PDB entry 8D50 | X-ray diffraction, 4.32 A resolution (low resolution: residue-level contacts below are approximate; hydrogen-bond / salt-bridge calls are withheld) | chains G and B of the 6 polymer chains in the assembly

# Chain G
Name: Envelope glycoprotein gp120
From: Human immunodeficiency virus 1
Amino-acid sequence (431 residues; numbered 32 to 507 plus 2 insertion-coded residues; 47 numbers in that range are skipped by the numbering (no residue carries them; nothing is unmodelled there); the number before each row is that of its first residue):
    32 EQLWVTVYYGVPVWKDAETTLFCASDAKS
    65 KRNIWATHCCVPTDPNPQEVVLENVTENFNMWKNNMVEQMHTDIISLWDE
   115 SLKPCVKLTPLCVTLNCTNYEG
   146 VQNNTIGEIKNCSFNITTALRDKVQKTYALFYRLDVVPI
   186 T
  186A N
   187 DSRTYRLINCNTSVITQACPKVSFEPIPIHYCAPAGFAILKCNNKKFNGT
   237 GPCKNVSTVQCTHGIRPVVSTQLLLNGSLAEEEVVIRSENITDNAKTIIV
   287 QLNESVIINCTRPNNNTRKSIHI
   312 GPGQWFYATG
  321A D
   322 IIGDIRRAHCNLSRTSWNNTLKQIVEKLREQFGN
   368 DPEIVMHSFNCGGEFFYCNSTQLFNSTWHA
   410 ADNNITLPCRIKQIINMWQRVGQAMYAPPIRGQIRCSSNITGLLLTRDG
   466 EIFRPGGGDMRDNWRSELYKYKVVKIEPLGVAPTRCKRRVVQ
Disulfide bonds: Cys54-Cys74, Cys119-Cys205, Cys126-Cys196, Cys131-Cys157, Cys218-Cys247, Cys228-Cys239, Cys296-Cys331, Cys378-Cys445, Cys385-Cys418
Covalent attachments: N-acetylglucosamine (NAG) linked to Asn88, Asn156, Asn160, Asn234, Asn241, Asn276, Asn295, Asn301, Asn386, Asn448; glycan linked to Asn262, Asn332
Ligand contacts: N-acetylglucosamine (NAG; 2-acetamido-2-deoxy-beta-D-glucopyranose): Ile184, Arg192, Asn197, Thr198

# Chain B
Name: Envelope glycoprotein gp41
From: Human immunodeficiency virus 1
Amino-acid sequence (137 residues; row label = number of the first residue in the row; note: 9 numbers in that range are skipped by the numbering (no residue carries them; nothing is unmodelled there)):
   519 FLGFLGAAGSTMGAASMTLTVQARNLLSGIVQQQN
   563 QHLLQLTVWGIKQLQARILAVERYLKDQQLLGIWGCSGKLICCTTVPWNS
   613 SWSNRSLNDIWQNMTWMEWEREIDNYTGLIYTLIEESQNQQEKNEQELLE
   663 LD
Disulfide bonds: Cys598-Cys604
Covalent attachments: N-acetylglucosamine (NAG) linked to Asn611, Asn637

# Interface between chain G and chain B
Disulfides between the chains: Cys501(G)-Cys605(B)
Residue-residue contacts - 99 pairs, chain G then chain B:
  Leu34(G) with Pro609(B); Trp610(B)
  Trp35(G) with Thr607(B); Val608(B); Pro609(B); Trp610(B)
  Val36(G) with Thr606(B); Val608(B); Trp610(B); Trp614(B)
  Thr37(G) with Cys604(B); Cys605(B)
  Val38(G) with Cys604(B)
  Tyr39(G) with Ser534(B); Ile603(B); Trp623(B); Trp628(B)
  Tyr40(G) with Leu537(B); Leu544(B); Gln590(B); Leu593(B)
  Val42(G) with Leu523(B); Ala533(B); Gln540(B)
  Pro43(G) with Ala525(B); Ala526(B); Gly527(B); Trp628(B); Met629(B)
  Val44(G) with Glu632(B)
  Trp45(G) with Leu523(B); Met629(B)
  Lys46(G) with Arg633(B); Asp636(B)
  Thr51(G) with Lys574(B); Ala578(B)
  Phe53(G) with Trp571(B); Gln575(B)
  Cys54(G) with Trp571(B)
  His72(G) with His564(B); Gln567(B)
  Cys73(G) with His564(B); Gln567(B); Leu568(B); Trp571(B)
  Cys74(G) with Gln567(B)
  Val75(G) with Gln575(B)
  Pro76(G) with Gln551(B); Gln552(B)
  Val84(G) with Gly521(B); Phe522(B)
  Leu86(G) with Leu523(B); Ala526(B)
  Glu87(G) with Ala526(B)
  Asn88(G) with Gly527(B)
  Asp107(G) with Lys574(B)
  Glu114(G) with Leu568(B); Val570(B)
  Pro220(G) with Ala578(B)
  Ala221(G) with Leu544(B); Ser546(B); Ala582(B)
  Gly222(G) with Leu544(B)
  Phe223(G) with Leu581(B); Arg585(B)
  Thr244(G) with Phe522(B); Leu523(B)
  Ile491(G) with Leu544(B); Arg585(B)
  Pro493(G) with Asp589(B)
  Leu494(G) with Asp589(B); Leu592(B); Trp596(B); Glu632(B); Tyr643(B)
  Gly495(G) with Trp628(B); Glu632(B)
  Val496(G) with Trp631(B); Ile642(B); Tyr643(B)
  Ala497(G) with Trp623(B); Trp628(B); Trp631(B)
  Pro498(G) with Trp610(B); Trp623(B); Trp631(B)
  Thr499(G) with Trp623(B)
  Cys501(G) with Cys605(B), disulfide
  Lys502(G) with Thr607(B)
  Arg503(G) with Trp596(B); Cys598(B); Cys605(B); Thr606(B); Thr607(B); Gln650(B); Asn651(B); Glu654(B)
  Val506(G) with Gln658(B)
  Gln507(G) with Leu661(B)
Other interface residues (no listed pair), chain G (57 interface residues in all): Gln33, Gly41, Thr50, Leu52, Thr77, Asp78, Val89, Glu91, Ser110, Val245, Lys490, Glu492, Arg500
Other interface residues (no listed pair), chain B (66 interface residues in all): Gly524, Ser528, Thr536, Leu545, Val549, Gln550, Gly597, Leu602, Leu619, Ile622, Thr639, Ile646

# Summary
57 residues of chain G face 66 of chain B across their interface, with 1 disulfide bond. Chain G binds
N-acetylglucosamine. Covalently linked N-acetylglucosamine: at Asn88(G), Asn156(G), Asn160(G), Asn234(G),
Asn241(G) and Asn276(G) and 4 more. N-acetylglucosamine is covalently linked to Asn611(B) and Asn637(B).
Chain G is Envelope glycoprotein gp120 and chain B is Envelope glycoprotein gp41, both from Human
immunodeficiency virus 1; the structure, Crystal Structure of Mosaic HIV-1 Envelope (MosM3.1) in Complex with
antibodies PGT124 and 35O22 at 4.3 ..., was determined by X-ray diffraction.
